Entry 4LBW (X-ray diffraction, 1.74 A resolution); this record covers chain A.

[Chain A]
Molecule: Elongation factor Tu-A
Organism: Thermus thermophilus
UniProtKB: P60338 (EFTU1_THETH); residues 2-405 here correspond to UniProt positions 3-406 (UniProt number = residue number + 1)
Chain sequence (404 residues; row label = number of the first residue in the row):
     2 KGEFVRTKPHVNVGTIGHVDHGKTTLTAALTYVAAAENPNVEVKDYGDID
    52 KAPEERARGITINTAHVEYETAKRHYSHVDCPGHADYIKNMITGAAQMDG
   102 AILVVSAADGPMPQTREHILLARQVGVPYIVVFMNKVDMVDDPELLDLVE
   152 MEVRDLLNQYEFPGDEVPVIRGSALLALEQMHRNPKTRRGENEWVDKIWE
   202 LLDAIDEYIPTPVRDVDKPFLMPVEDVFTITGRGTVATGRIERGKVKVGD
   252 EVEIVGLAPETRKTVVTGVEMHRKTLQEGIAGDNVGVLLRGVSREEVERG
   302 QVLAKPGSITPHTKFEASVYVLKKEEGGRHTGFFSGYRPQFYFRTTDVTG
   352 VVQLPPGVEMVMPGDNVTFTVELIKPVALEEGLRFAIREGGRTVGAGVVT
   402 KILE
Not modelled in the structure: 2
Differences from the reference sequence: conflict K264 (Arg265 in P60338)
Ion coordination: Mg2+: T25, T62 (together with GMP-PNP)
Ligand contacts: GMP-PNP (GNP; phosphoaminophosphonic acid-guanylate ester): H19, V20, D21, H22, G23, K24, T25, T26, Y47, I61, T62, C82, P83, G84, H85, N136, K137, D139, M140, S174, A175, L176
Curated features (UniProtKB/Swiss-Prot):
  - region: G18 to T25 (G1), G60 to N64 (G2), D81 to G84 (G3), N136 to D139 (G4), S174 to L176 (G5)
  - binding site (GTP): G18 to T25, D81 to H85, N136 to D139
  - binding site (Mg(2+)): T25
  - modified residue: T394 (Phosphothreonine)

[Summary]
Ligands of chain A: GMP-PNP. T25 and T62 coordinate Mg2+. Curated annotation (UniProt) lists 17 GTP-binding
residues and Mg2+-binding residue T25.
Chain A is Elongation factor Tu-A (Thermus thermophilus); the structure, Identifying ligand binding hot spots
in proteins using brominated fragments, was determined by X-ray diffraction (same publication as 4H9G, 4LBV,
4LBY, 4LBZ and 4LC0).
